Entry 4QWF (X-ray diffraction, 3.00 A resolution); this record covers chains S and T of the 28 polymer chains in the assembly.

== Chain S ==
Protein: Proteasome subunit alpha type-6
From: Saccharomyces cerevisiae
UniProtKB: P40302 (PSA6_YEAST); residues 0-233 here correspond to UniProt positions 1-234 (UniProt number = residue number + 1)
Sequence (234 residues; row label = number of the first residue in the row; numbering starts at 0):
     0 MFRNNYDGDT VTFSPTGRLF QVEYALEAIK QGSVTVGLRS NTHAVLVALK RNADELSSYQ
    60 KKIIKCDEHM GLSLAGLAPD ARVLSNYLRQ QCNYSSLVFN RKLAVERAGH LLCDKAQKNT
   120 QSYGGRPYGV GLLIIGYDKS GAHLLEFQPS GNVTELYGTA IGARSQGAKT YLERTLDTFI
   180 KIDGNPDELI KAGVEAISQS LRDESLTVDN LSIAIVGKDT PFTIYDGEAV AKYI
Unresolved in the structure: 0-2
UniProt features mapped onto this chain:
  - modified residue: Ser13 (Phosphoserine)
  - cross-link: Lys190 (Glycyl lysine isopeptide (Lys-Gly) (interchain with G-Cter in ubiquitin))

== Chain T ==
Protein: Probable proteasome subunit alpha type-7
From: Saccharomyces cerevisiae
UniProtKB: P21242 (PSA7_YEAST); residues -3 to 284 here correspond to UniProt positions 1-288 (UniProt number = residue number + 4)
Sequence (288 residues; each row starts with the number of its first residue; numbers below 1 keep their minus sign (Met-3 is residue -3)):
    -3 MTSIGTGYDL SNSVFSPDGR NFQVEYAVKA VENGTTSIGI KCNDGVVFAV EKLITSKLLV
    57 PQKNVKIQVV DRHIGCVYSG LIPDGRHLVN RGREEAASFK KLYKTPIPIP AFADRLGQYV
   117 QAHTLYNSVR PFGVSTIFGG VDKNGAHLYM LEPSGSYWGY KGAATGKGRQ SAKAELEKLV
   177 DHHPEGLSAR EAVKQAAKII YLAHEDNKEK DFELEISWCS LSETNGLHKF VKGDLLQEAI
   237 DFAQKEINGD DDEDEDDSDN VMSSDDENAP VATNANATTD QEGDIHLE
Unresolved in the structure: -3 to 1, 245-284
UniProt features mapped onto this chain:
  - modified residue: Thr-2 (N-acetylthreonine)

== Chain S / chain T interface ==
Residue-residue contacts (64; chain S residue first):
  Asn4(S) - Leu6(T)
  Tyr5(S) - Asp5(T)  hydrogen bond
  Tyr5(S) - Leu6(T)  hydrophobic
  Thr9(S) - Arg126(T)
  Val10(S) - Gln19(T)
  Val10(S) - Asn123(T)
  Val10(S) - Ser124(T)
  Val10(S) - Val125(T)
  Val10(S) - Arg126(T)
  Thr11(S) - Leu6(T)
  Thr11(S) - Gln19(T)
  Phe12(S) - Gln19(T)  hydrogen bond (backbone-side chain)
  Phe12(S) - Tyr22(T)
  Phe12(S) - Ala23(T)  hydrophobic
  Phe12(S) - Arg126(T)
  Phe12(S) - Pro127(T)
  Ser13(S) - Tyr22(T)
  Pro14(S) - Tyr22(T)  hydrophobic
  Pro14(S) - Lys25(T)
  Thr15(S) - Lys25(T)
  Gly16(S) - Tyr22(T)
  Gly16(S) - Lys25(T)
  Gly16(S) - Ala26(T)
  Leu18(S) - Leu77(T)  hydrophobic
  Leu18(S) - Arg126(T)
  Glu105(S) - Lys59(T)
  His109(S) - Arg82(T)
  Cys112(S) - Arg82(T)
  Asp113(S) - Arg82(T)  salt bridge
  Asp113(S) - Asn86(T)
  Gln116(S) - Pro79(T)
  Gln116(S) - Asp80(T)
  Gln116(S) - His83(T)  hydrogen bond
  Gln116(S) - Arg126(T)
  Thr119(S) - Arg126(T)  hydrogen bond (backbone-side chain)
  Gln120(S) - Val125(T)
  Gln120(S) - Arg126(T)  hydrogen bond (backbone-backbone)
  Gln120(S) - Pro127(T)
  Gln120(S) - Phe128(T)
  Ser121(S) - Ser124(T)
  Tyr122(S) - Ser124(T)  hydrogen bond (backbone-backbone)
  His142(S) - Lys59(T)
  Ser149(S) - Pro79(T)
  Gly150(S) - Pro79(T)
  Asn151(S) - Ile78(T)
  Asn151(S) - Pro79(T)
  Thr153(S) - Leu55(T)
  Thr153(S) - Asn60(T)
  Glu154(S) - Val56(T)
  Glu154(S) - Lys59(T)
  Glu154(S) - Asn60(T)  hydrogen bond (backbone-side chain)
  Leu155(S) - Leu54(T)
  Leu155(S) - Leu55(T)  hydrophobic
  Leu155(S) - Val56(T)
  Tyr156(S) - Leu54(T)  hydrogen bond (backbone-backbone)
  Tyr156(S) - Leu55(T)
  Tyr156(S) - Val56(T)
  Tyr156(S) - Pro57(T)
  Gly157(S) - Leu54(T)
  Lys168(S) - Leu54(T)
  Leu171(S) - Leu54(T)
  Glu172(S) - Ser52(T)  hydrogen bond
  Glu172(S) - Lys53(T)  hydrogen bond (side chain-backbone)
  Leu175(S) - Lys53(T)
Interface residues without a listed pair, chain S (38 interface residues in all): Arg38, Lys117, Ser139, Val152, Phe178
Interface residues without a listed pair, chain T (30 interface residues in all): His119, Gly129

== Overview ==
38 residues of chain S face 30 of chain T across their interface, with 10 hydrogen bonds and 1 salt bridge.
Polar contacts include Asp113(S)-Arg82(T), Tyr5(S)-Asp5(T) and Phe12(S)-Gln19(T).
Here chain S is Proteasome subunit alpha type-6 and chain T is Probable proteasome subunit alpha type-7, both
from Saccharomyces cerevisiae. Entry 4QWF (yCP beta5-M45I mutant in complex with carfilzomib) was determined
by X-ray diffraction together with 4QUX, 4QUY, 4QV0, 4QV1, 4QV3, 4QV4 and 42 further entries from the same
study.
